PDB entry 6XRT | electron microscopy, 3.90 A resolution | chains F and H of the 8 polymer chains in the assembly

Chain F:
Molecule: Envelope glycoprotein gp160
From: Human immunodeficiency virus 1
UniProtKB: Q2N0S6 (Q2N0S6_9HIV1); the construct lacks a stretch of the UniProt sequence and is renumbered around it, so the offset changes along the chain: 31-141 = UniProt 30-140; 150-185 = UniProt 141-176; 188-309 = UniProt 187-308; 312-321 = UniProt 309-318; 2 more segments
Chain sequence (476 residues; numbered 31 to 508 plus 11 insertion-coded residues; 13 numbers in that range are skipped by the numbering (no residue carries them; nothing is unmodelled there); the number before each row is that of its first residue; a row labelled like 185A-185J holds insertion residues (185A, then the next letters in order)):
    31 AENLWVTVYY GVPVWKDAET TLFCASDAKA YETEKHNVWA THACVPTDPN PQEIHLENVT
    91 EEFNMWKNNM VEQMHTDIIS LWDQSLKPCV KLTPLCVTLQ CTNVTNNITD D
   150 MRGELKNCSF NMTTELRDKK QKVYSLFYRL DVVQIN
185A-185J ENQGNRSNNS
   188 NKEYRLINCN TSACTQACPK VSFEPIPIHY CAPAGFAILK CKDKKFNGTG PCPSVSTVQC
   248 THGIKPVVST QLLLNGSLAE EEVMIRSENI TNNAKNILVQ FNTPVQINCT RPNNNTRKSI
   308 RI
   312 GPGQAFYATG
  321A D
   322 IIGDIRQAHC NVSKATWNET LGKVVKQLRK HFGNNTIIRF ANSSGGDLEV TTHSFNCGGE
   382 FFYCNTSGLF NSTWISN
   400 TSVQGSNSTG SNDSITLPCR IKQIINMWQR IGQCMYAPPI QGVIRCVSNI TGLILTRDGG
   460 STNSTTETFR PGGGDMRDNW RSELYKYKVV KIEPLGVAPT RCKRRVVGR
Unresolved in the structure: 31, 59-65, 185A-185J, 400-410, 507-508
Construct notes: conflict Cys201 (Ile200 in Q2N0S6), Asn332 (Thr330 in Q2N0S6), Cys433 (Ala430 in Q2N0S6), Cys501 (Ala498 in Q2N0S6)
Disulfide bonds: Cys54-Cys74, Cys119-Cys205, Cys126-Cys196, Cys131-Cys157, Cys201-Cys433, Cys218-Cys247, Cys228-Cys239, Cys296-Cys331, Cys378-Cys445, Cys385-Cys418
Glycans and other covalent adducts: N-acetylglucosamine (NAG) linked to Asn88, Asn133, Asn156, Asn197, Asn234, Asn276, Asn295, Asn301, Asn332, Asn339, Asn355, Asn363, Asn386, Asn392, Asn448; glycan linked to Asn160, Asn262
From the paper describing this entry:
  - post-translational modification sites: Asn160
  - mutagenesis - R166G (>100-fold), R166K (5-fold), R166S (>100-fold), R166T (>100-fold): decreased binding to mature rhesus bNAb mAbs

Chain H:
Molecule: VRC01.23 Heavy Chain
From: Macaca mulatta
Chain sequence (133 residues; numbered 1 to 113 plus 20 insertion-coded residues; the number before each row is that of its first residue; a row labelled like 35A-35B holds insertion residues (35A, then the next letters in order)):
     1 QVQLRESGPG LVKPSETLVL TCAVSGGGDS FGFHY
35A-35B WN
    36 WIRQPPGKGL EWIGHIG
   52A G
    53 SSGSTDFNPS LKSRVTISMD SSRNQFSLRL
82A-82C KSV
    83 TAADTAVYFC ARKGEDFY
100A-100N EDDYGQYFTAGWFF
   101 DLWGPGTPII ISS
Modified residues: Tyr100D (O-sulfo-L-tyrosine; TYS)
Disulfide bonds: Cys22-Cys92

Interface between chain F and chain H:
Residue-residue contacts (8):
  Pro124(F) - Tyr100(H)
  Arg166(F) - Asp100B(H)  salt bridge
  Arg166(F) - Gly100E(H)
  Arg166(F) - Tyr100G(H)
  Lys169(F) - Asp98(H)  salt bridge
  Lys169(F) - Tyr100(H)
  Lys169(F) - Tyr100G(H)
  Gln315(F) - Tyr100D(H)
Also at the interface, not in a pair above, chain F (8 interface residues in all): Asn160, Thr162, Asp167, Lys168
Also at the interface, not in a pair above, chain H (7 interface residues in all): Gln100F

Overview:
The interface between chain F and chain H involves 8 residues on one side and 7 on the other; the contacts
include 2 salt bridges. Polar pairs include Arg166(F)-Asp100B(H) and Lys169(F)-Asp98(H). From the paper:
R166G, R166K and R166S of chain F, among others, reduce binding to mature rhesus bNAb mAbs; a modification
site at Asn160(F).
Here chain F is Envelope glycoprotein gp160 (Human immunodeficiency virus 1) and chain H is VRC01.23 Heavy
Chain (Macaca mulatta). Entry 6XRT (Cryo-EM structure of SHIV-elicited RHA1.V2.01 in complex with HIV-1 Env
BG505 DS-SOSIP.664) was determined by electron microscopy (same publication as 6XCJ).
